8DNR - chains B and E of the 3 polymer chains in the assembly; structure by electron microscopy, 2.80 A resolution.

# Chain B (and E)
Protein: Fusion glycoprotein F0
Organism: Hendra henipavirus
Notes: chain E of this document is another copy of the same molecule, construct and numbering; everything in this record applies to it too
UniProt: O89342 (FUS_HENDH); residues 26-471 here = UniProt positions 26-471
Sequence (446 residues; row label = number of the first residue in the row):
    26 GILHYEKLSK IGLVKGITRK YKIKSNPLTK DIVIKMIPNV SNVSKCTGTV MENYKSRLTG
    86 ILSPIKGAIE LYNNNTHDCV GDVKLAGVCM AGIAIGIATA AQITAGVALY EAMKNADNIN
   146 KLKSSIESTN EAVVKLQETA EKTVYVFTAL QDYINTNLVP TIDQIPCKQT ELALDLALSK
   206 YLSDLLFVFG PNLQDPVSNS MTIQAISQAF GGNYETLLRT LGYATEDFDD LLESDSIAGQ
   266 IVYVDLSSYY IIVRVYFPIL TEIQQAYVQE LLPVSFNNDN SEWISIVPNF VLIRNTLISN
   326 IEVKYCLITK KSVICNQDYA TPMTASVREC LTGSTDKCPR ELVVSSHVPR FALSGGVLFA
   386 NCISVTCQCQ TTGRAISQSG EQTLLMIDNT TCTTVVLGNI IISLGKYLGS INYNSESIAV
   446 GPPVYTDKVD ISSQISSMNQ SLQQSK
Unresolved in the structure: 105-112
Cystine bridges: Cys71-Cys192, Cys104-Cys114, Cys331-Cys340, Cys355-Cys363, Cys387-Cys392, Cys394-Cys417
Glycans and other covalent adducts: N-acetylglucosamine (NAG) linked to Asn67, Asn99, Asn414, Asn464
Sequence notes: conflict Cys104 (Leu in O89342), Cys114 (Val in O89342), Phe172 (Leu in O89342), Pro191 (Ser in O89342)
Curated features (UniProtKB/Swiss-Prot):
  - region: Leu110 to Leu134 (Fusion peptide)
  - site: Lys109, Leu110 (Cleavage)
  - glycosylation (N-linked (GlcNAc...) asparagine): Asn64, Asn67, Asn99, Asn414, Asn464

# Chain B / chain E interface
Residue-residue contacts (110; chain B residue first):
  Arg82(B) with Glu240(E), salt bridge; Phe253(E); Asp254(E), salt bridge
  Cys104(B) with Ile426(E), hydrophobic
  Val113(B) with Ile426(E)
  Cys114(B) with Ile426(E)
  Met115(B) with Ile426(E), hydrogen bond (backbone-backbone); Ile427(E); Ser428(E), hydrogen bond (backbone-backbone)
  Ala116(B) with Ser428(E)
  Gly117(B) with Leu378(E); Gly381(E); Ile427(E); Ser428(E), hydrogen bond (backbone-backbone)
  Ile118(B) with Ser428(E); Leu429(E); Gly430(E)
  Ile120(B) with Leu378(E), hydrophobic
  Gly121(B) with Leu378(E); Ser379(E), hydrogen bond (backbone-backbone); Gly380(E), hydrogen bond (backbone-backbone); Gly381(E), hydrogen bond (backbone-backbone)
  Ile122(B) with Gly41(E); Leu378(E)
  Ala123(B) with Ala377(E); Leu378(E), hydrogen bond (backbone-backbone)
  Thr124(B) with Leu297(E)
  Ala125(B) with Phe376(E), hydrogen bond (backbone-backbone)
  Gln127(B) with Lys335(E)
  Ile128(B) with Phe376(E), hydrophobic; Ile425(E), hydrophobic
  Thr129(B) with Ile425(E)
  Val132(B) with Ile425(E), hydrophobic
  Asn182(B) with Asn182(E)
  Gln189(B) with Pro185(E); Gln189(E)
  Ile190(B) with Pro185(E), hydrophobic
  Gln194(B) with Glu156(E), hydrogen bond; Asn180(E)
  Ala198(B) with Asp177(E); Thr181(E)
  Asp200(B) with Arg244(E), salt bridge
  Leu201(B) with Ala157(E), hydrophobic; Asp177(E); Phe235(E), hydrophobic; Asn238(E), hydrogen bond (backbone-side chain); Thr241(E)
  Ser204(B) with Asn238(E); Glu240(E); Thr241(E); Arg244(E)
  Lys205(B) with Gly236(E); Asn238(E), hydrogen bond (backbone-side chain)
  Ser208(B) with Gly237(E); Asn238(E), hydrogen bond; Tyr239(E), hydrogen bond (backbone-side chain); Glu240(E)
  Leu211(B) with Tyr239(E); Glu240(E); Asp254(E); Glu258(E)
  Pro216(B) with Asp254(E); Asp255(E); Glu258(E); Leu332(E); Ile333(E)
  Asn217(B) with Glu258(E), hydrogen bond; Leu332(E)
  Gln219(B) with Arg44(E), hydrogen bond; Ile333(E); Thr334(E); Lys335(E)
  Asp220(B) with Lys335(E), salt bridge
  Ile311(B) with Val454(E)
  Val312(B) with Val454(E), hydrophobic
  Pro313(B) with Val454(E)
  Arg319(B) with Val369(E), hydrogen bond (side chain-backbone)
  Asn325(B) with Asp452(E); Asp455(E), hydrogen bond
  Gln342(B) with His372(E)
  Asp343(B) with Ser370(E), hydrogen bond (backbone-side chain); Ser371(E), hydrogen bond (side chain-backbone); His372(E), hydrogen bond (backbone-side chain)
  Ala345(B) with Val369(E); Ser370(E)
  Thr346(B) with Val369(E)
  Pro347(B) with Glu366(E); Leu367(E); Val369(E); Tyr450(E), hydrophobic; Asp455(E)
  Met348(B) with Tyr450(E); Asp455(E)
  Thr349(B) with Tyr450(E); Asp455(E), hydrogen bond (backbone-side chain)
  Ser351(B) with Ser458(E), hydrogen bond
  Val352(B) with Ser458(E)
  Pro364(B) with Ser458(E)
  Pro447(B) with Ser461(E); Gln465(E)
  Val449(B) with Ser461(E)
  Met463(B) with Ile460(E); Met463(E), hydrophobic; Asn464(E); Leu467(E)
  Ser466(B) with Leu467(E)
  Leu467(B) with Leu467(E), hydrophobic
  Gln469(B) with Lys471(E)
  Ser470(B) with Leu467(E); Ser470(E), hydrogen bond
Interface residues without a listed pair, chain B (64 interface residues in all): Ile86, Leu197, Leu207, Phe212, Tyr344, Lys362, Thr451, Ile456, Ile460
Interface residues without a listed pair, chain E (67 interface residues in all): Lys40, Ile42, Val158, Leu257, Gln395, Asn424, Ser457, Gln459, Ser462

# Summary
Chain B and chain E form an interface of 64 and 67 residues respectively; the contacts include 23 hydrogen
bonds and 4 salt bridges. Polar pairs include Arg82(B)-Glu240(E), Arg82(B)-Asp254(E) and Asp200(B)-Arg244(E).
N-acetylglucosamine is covalently linked to Asn67(B), Asn99(B), Asn414(B) and Asn464(B).
Both chains are Fusion glycoprotein F0 (Hendra henipavirus). Entry 8DNR (Prefusion-stabilized Hendra virus
fusion protein) was determined by electron microscopy (same publication as 8U1R, 8DNG and 8DO4).
